PDB entry 3GLI | X-ray diffraction, 3.50 A resolution | chains A and E of the 8 polymer chains in the assembly

# Chain A
Molecule: DNA polymerase III subunit delta
Source organism: Escherichia coli
Notes: EC 2.7.7.7
Reference sequence: P28630 (HOLA_ECOLI); numbering as in UniProt (aligned over 1-343)
Sequence (343 residues; numbered 1 to 343; the number before each row is that of its first residue):
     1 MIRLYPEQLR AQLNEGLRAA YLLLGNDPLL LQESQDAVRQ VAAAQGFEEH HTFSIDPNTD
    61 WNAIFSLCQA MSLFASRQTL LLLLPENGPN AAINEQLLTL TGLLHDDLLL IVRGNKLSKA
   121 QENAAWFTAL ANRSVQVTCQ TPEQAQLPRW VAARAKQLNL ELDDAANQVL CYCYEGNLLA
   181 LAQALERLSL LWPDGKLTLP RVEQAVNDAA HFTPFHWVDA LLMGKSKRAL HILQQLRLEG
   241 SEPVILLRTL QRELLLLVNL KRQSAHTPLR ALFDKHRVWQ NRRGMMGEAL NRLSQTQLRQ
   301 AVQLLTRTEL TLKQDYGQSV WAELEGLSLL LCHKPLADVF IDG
Not modelled in the structure: 334-343
Reported in the primary citation:
  - mutagenesis - R248A (1.3 = 0.3 uM), R252A (Kp = 0.76 + 0.16 uM), K313A (6.1 + 3.0 uM): decreased binding to the 15-nt DNA strand
  - mutagenesis - R299A, R307A: unchanged binding to the 15-nt DNA strand

# Chain E
Molecule: DNA polymerase III subunit delta'
Source organism: Escherichia coLI
Notes: EC 2.7.7.7
Reference sequence: P28631 (HOLB_ECOLI); numbering as in UniProt (aligned over 1-334)
Sequence (334 residues; row label = number of the first residue in the row):
     1 MRWYPWLRPD FEKLVASYQA GRGHHALLIQ ALPGMGDDAL IYALSRYLLC QQPQGHKSCG
    61 HCRGCQLMQA GTHPDYYTLA PEKGKNTLGV DAVREVTEKL NEHARLGGAK VVWVTDAALL
   121 TDAAANALLK TLEEPPAETW FFLATREPER LLATLRSRCR LHYLAPPPEQ YAVTWLSREV
   181 TMSQDALLAA LRLSAGSPGA ALALFQGDNW QARETLCQAL AYSVPSGDWY SLLAALNHEQ
   241 APARLHWLAT LLMDALKRHH GAAQVTNVDV PGLVAELANH LSPSRLQAIL GDVCHIREQL
   301 MSVTGINREL LITDLLLRIE HYLQPGVVLP VPHL
Bound ions: Zn2+: C50, C59, C62, C65
Small-molecule neighbours: ADP / beryllium trifluoride: E133, T154, R158

# Interface between chain A and chain E
Pairs across the interface (27):
  R248(A) - N307(E)
  R248(A) - L310(E)
  Q251(A) - N307(E)  hydrogen bond
  Q251(A) - E309(E)  hydrogen bond
  Q251(A) - L310(E)
  L255(A) - E309(E)
  L255(A) - T313(E)
  N259(A) - Y230(E)  hydrogen bond
  R262(A) - D228(E)  salt bridge
  R262(A) - Y230(E)
  R262(A) - E320(E)  salt bridge
  R299(A) - L317(E)
  R299(A) - H321(E)
  Q303(A) - D314(E)
  L305(A) - L310(E)
  T306(A) - L310(E)
  T306(A) - L311(E)
  T306(A) - D314(E)  hydrogen bond
  E309(A) - I306(E)
  E309(A) - N307(E)  hydrogen bond (side chain-backbone)
  L310(A) - Q299(E)
  L310(A) - V303(E)  hydrophobic
  L310(A) - I306(E)  hydrophobic
  K313(A) - V303(E)
  K313(A) - G305(E)  hydrogen bond (side chain-backbone)
  K313(A) - I306(E)
  Q314(A) - V303(E)
Other interface residues (no listed pair), chain A (15 interface residues in all): V258, V302
Other interface residues (no listed pair), chain E (16 interface residues in all): T304

# In short
The interface between chain A and chain E involves 15 residues on one side and 16 on the other; the contacts
include 6 hydrogen bonds and 2 salt bridges. Among the polar pairs are R262(A)-D228(E), R262(A)-E320(E) and
Q251(A)-N307(E). The paper reports that R248A, R252A and K313A of chain A reduce binding to the 15-nt DNA
strand; R299A and R307A of chain A leave binding to the 15-nt DNA strand unchanged.
Here chain A is DNA polymerase III subunit delta (Escherichia coli) and chain E is DNA polymerase III subunit
delta' (Escherichia coLI). Entry 3GLI (Crystal Structure of the E. coli clamp loader bound to Primer-Template
DNA and Psi Peptide) was determined by X-ray diffraction together with 3GLF, 3GLG and 3GLH from the same
study.
